Entry 9EVD (electron microscopy, 5.60 A resolution (low resolution: residue-level contacts below are approximate; hydrogen-bond / salt-bridge calls are withheld)); this record covers chains 5 and 8 of the 9 polymer chains in the assembly.

Chain 5:
Protein: Mitochondrial F1F0 ATP synthase associated 14 kDa protein
From: Polytomella sp. Pringsheim 198.80
UniProtKB: A0A024FSR7 (A0A024FSR7_9CHLO); numbering as in UniProt (aligned over 1-123)
Amino-acid sequence (123 residues; each row starts with the number of its first residue):
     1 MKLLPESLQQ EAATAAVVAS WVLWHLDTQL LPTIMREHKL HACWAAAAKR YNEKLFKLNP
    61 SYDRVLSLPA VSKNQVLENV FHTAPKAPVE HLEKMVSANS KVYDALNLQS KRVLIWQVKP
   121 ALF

Chain 8:
Protein: Mitochondrial ATP synthase subunit ASA8
From: Polytomella sp. Pringsheim 198.80
UniProtKB: D8V7I7 (D8V7I7_9CHLO); residue numbers follow UniProt; this construct covers 1-89
Amino-acid sequence (89 residues; row label = number of the first residue in the row):
     1 MVLGEVYLKD ILRTPPTGAI PANVPHPFQT SFYTYATKKL IPRHWYLLGG FTFTITLYGI
    61 LDGLRDSGKK KAYDEAIHAG KTPYTAGGH
Disordered / not traced: 1

How chain 5 and chain 8 interact:
Pairs across the interface - 24 pairs, chain 5 then chain 8:
  L4(5) - R65(8)
  P5(5) - R65(8)
  E6(5) - R65(8)
  S7(5) - D62(8)
  L8(5) - Y58(8)
  L8(5) - D62(8)
  Q9(5) - I55(8)
  Q9(5) - G59(8)
  Q9(5) - D62(8)
  A12(5) - Y58(8)
  A16(5) - F51(8)
  A19(5) - F51(8)
  S20(5) - F51(8)
  L23(5) - L47(8)
  W24(5) - Y35(8)
  D27(5) - Y35(8)
  D27(5) - K39(8)
  D27(5) - H44(8)
  T28(5) - F28(8)
  T28(5) - Q29(8)
  T28(5) - Y35(8)
  Q29(5) - Q29(8)
  R36(5) - N23(8)
  R36(5) - V24(8)
Other interface residues (no listed pair), chain 5 (18 interface residues in all): A13, P32
Other interface residues (no listed pair), chain 8 (17 interface residues in all): H26, F32, L40

Summary:
Chain 5 and chain 8 form an interface of 18 and 17 residues respectively.
Here chain 5 is Mitochondrial F1F0 ATP synthase associated 14 kDa protein and chain 8 is Mitochondrial ATP
synthase subunit ASA8, both from Polytomella sp. Pringsheim 198.80. Entry 9EVD (In situ structure of the
peripheral stalk of the mitochondrial ATPsynthase in whole Polytomella cells) was determined by electron
microscopy.
